Entry 1KIY (X-ray diffraction, 2.40 A resolution); this record covers chains A and B.

== Chain A (and B) ==
Name: trichodiene synthase
Source organism: Fusarium sporotrichioides
Notes: EC 4.1.99.6; chain B of this document is another copy of the same molecule, construct and numbering; everything in this record applies to it too
UniProtKB: P13513 (TRI5_FUSSP); residues 1-374 here = UniProt positions 1-374
Sequence (374 residues; row label = number of the first residue in the row):
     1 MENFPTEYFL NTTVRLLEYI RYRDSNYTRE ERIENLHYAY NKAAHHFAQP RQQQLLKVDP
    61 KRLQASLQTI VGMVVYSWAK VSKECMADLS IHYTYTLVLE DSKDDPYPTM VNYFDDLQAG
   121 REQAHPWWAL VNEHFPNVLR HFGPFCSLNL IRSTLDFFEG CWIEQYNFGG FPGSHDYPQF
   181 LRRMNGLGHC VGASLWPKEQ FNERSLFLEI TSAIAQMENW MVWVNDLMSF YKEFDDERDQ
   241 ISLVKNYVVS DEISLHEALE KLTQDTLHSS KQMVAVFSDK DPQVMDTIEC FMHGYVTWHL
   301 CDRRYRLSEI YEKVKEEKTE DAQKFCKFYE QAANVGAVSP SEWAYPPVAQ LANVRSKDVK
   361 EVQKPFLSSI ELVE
Disordered / not traced: 355-374
Sequence notes: engineered mutation Glu-100 (Asp in P13513)
Swiss-Prot annotation at these positions:
  - binding site (Mg(2+)): Glu-164, Asn-225, Ser-229, Glu-233, Asp-239, Ile-241
  - mutagenesis: Asp-101 (D101E: Leads to an increased KM for Mg(2+), a reduction in kcat, as well as to the production of anomalous sesquiterpene products in addition to trichodiene when incubated with farnesyl diphosphate), Asp-104 (D104E: Does not significantly affect the KM and kcat for farnesyl diphosphate), Cys-146 (C146F: Leads to the loss of activity), Cys-190 (C190F: Increases the KM for farnesyl diphosphate by about 1.3-fold and reduces the kcat by about 2000-fold), Asn-225 (N225D: Increases the KM for farnesyl diphosphate by about 6-fold and reduces the kcat by about 28-fold. Leads to complete loss of activity; when associated with S-229), Ser-229 (S229T: Increases the KM for farnesyl diphosphate by about 77-fold and reduces the kcat by about 9-fold. Leads to complete loss of activity; when associated with D-225), Tyr-295 (Y295F: Does not affect the catalytic activity), Arg-304 (R304K: Does not cause large changes in the overall structure but increases the KM for farnesyl diphosphate by about 25-fold, reduces the kcat by about 200-fold, and leads to conversion of farnesyl ...), Tyr-305 (Y305F: Does not cause large changes in the overall structure but increases the KM for farnesyl diphosphate by about 7-fold ...)

== Interface between chain A and chain B ==
Contacting residue pairs - 101 pairs, chain A then chain B:
  Asp-105(A) with Arg-204(B), salt bridge
  Tyr-107(A) with Pro-144(B), hydrophobic; Glu-203(B); Arg-204(B)
  Met-110(A) with Pro-144(B)
  Val-111(A) with Pro-144(B)
  Tyr-113(A) with Ile-151(B), hydrophobic
  Phe-114(A) with Asn-132(B); Phe-135(B), hydrophobic; Pro-136(B); Leu-139(B), hydrophobic; Ile-151(B), hydrophobic
  Asp-115(A) with Pro-136(B)
  Leu-117(A) with Leu-117(B)
  Gln-118(A) with Gly-120(B); Asn-132(B); Glu-133(B)
  Ala-119(A) with Gly-120(B)
  Gly-120(A) with Gln-118(B); Ala-119(B); Gly-120(B)
  Asn-132(A) with Phe-114(B); Gln-118(B)
  Glu-133(A) with Gln-118(B)
  Phe-135(A) with Phe-114(B), hydrophobic
  Pro-136(A) with Phe-114(B); Asp-115(B)
  Leu-139(A) with Phe-114(B), hydrophobic
  Pro-144(A) with Tyr-107(B), hydrophobic; Met-110(B); Val-111(B); Trp-162(B)
  Phe-145(A) with Glu-159(B); Trp-162(B), hydrophobic
  Leu-148(A) with Leu-155(B), hydrophobic; Glu-159(B); Trp-162(B), hydrophobic
  Asn-149(A) with Glu-159(B), hydrogen bond
  Ile-151(A) with Tyr-113(B), hydrophobic; Phe-114(B), hydrophobic
  Arg-152(A) with Leu-155(B); Asp-156(B), salt bridge; Glu-159(B), salt bridge; Met-184(B)
  Leu-155(A) with Leu-148(B), hydrophobic; Arg-152(B)
  Asp-156(A) with Arg-152(B), salt bridge
  Glu-159(A) with Phe-145(B); Leu-148(B); Asn-149(B), hydrogen bond; Arg-152(B), salt bridge
  Trp-162(A) with Phe-145(B), hydrophobic; Leu-148(B), hydrophobic; Phe-207(B)
  Ile-163(A) with Thr-211(B)
  Tyr-166(A) with Phe-207(B)
  Phe-168(A) with Leu-208(B), hydrophobic; Ser-212(B)
  Phe-171(A) with Leu-208(B); Ser-212(B); Lys-280(B)
  Gly-173(A) with Gln-272(B), hydrogen bond (backbone-side chain); Val-276(B)
  Ser-174(A) with Gln-216(B), hydrogen bond; Val-276(B)
  His-175(A) with His-268(B); Gln-272(B)
  Asp-176(A) with Ala-215(B); Asn-219(B), hydrogen bond
  Phe-180(A) with His-189(B); Thr-211(B); Ala-215(B), hydrophobic
  Arg-183(A) with Arg-183(B)
  Met-184(A) with Arg-152(B); His-189(B)
  His-189(A) with Phe-180(B); Met-184(B)
  Glu-203(A) with Tyr-107(B)
  Arg-204(A) with Asp-105(B), salt bridge; Tyr-107(B)
  Phe-207(A) with Trp-162(B); Ile-163(B), hydrophobic; Tyr-166(B)
  Leu-208(A) with Tyr-166(B), hydrophobic; Phe-168(B), hydrophobic; Phe-171(B)
  Thr-211(A) with Ile-163(B); Phe-180(B)
  Ser-212(A) with Phe-168(B); Phe-171(B)
  Ala-215(A) with Asp-176(B); Phe-180(B), hydrophobic
  Gln-216(A) with Ser-174(B), hydrogen bond
  Asn-219(A) with Asp-176(B), hydrogen bond
  Gln-272(A) with Gly-173(B), hydrogen bond (side chain-backbone); His-175(B)
  Val-276(A) with Phe-171(B), hydrophobic; Pro-172(B); Gly-173(B); Ser-174(B)
  Lys-280(A) with Phe-171(B)
Also at the interface, not in a pair above, chain A (57 interface residues in all): Phe-158, Pro-172, Tyr-177, Glu-209, Ile-214, Glu-218, Ser-269
Also at the interface, not in a pair above, chain B (58 interface residues in all): Pro-108, Phe-158, Tyr-177, Glu-209, Ile-214, Glu-218

== In short ==
The interface between chain A and chain B involves 57 residues on one side and 58 on the other; the contacts
include 8 hydrogen bonds and 6 salt bridges. Among the polar pairs are Asp-105(A)/Arg-204(B),
Arg-152(A)/Asp-156(B) and Arg-152(A)/Glu-159(B).
Chain A and chain B are both trichodiene synthase (Fusarium sporotrichioides); the structure, D100E
trichodiene synthase, was determined by X-ray diffraction (same publication as 1KIZ).
